Entry 9CYS (X-ray diffraction, 1.75 A resolution); this record covers chains I and A.

Chain I:
Molecule: Ankyrin repeat domain-containing protein
Source organism: Enterobacter cloacae
Reference sequence: A0A0H3CKN4 (A0A0H3CKN4_ENTCC); residues 1-230 here correspond to UniProt positions 24-253 (UniProt number = residue number + 23)
Chain sequence (230 residues; each row starts with the number of its first residue):
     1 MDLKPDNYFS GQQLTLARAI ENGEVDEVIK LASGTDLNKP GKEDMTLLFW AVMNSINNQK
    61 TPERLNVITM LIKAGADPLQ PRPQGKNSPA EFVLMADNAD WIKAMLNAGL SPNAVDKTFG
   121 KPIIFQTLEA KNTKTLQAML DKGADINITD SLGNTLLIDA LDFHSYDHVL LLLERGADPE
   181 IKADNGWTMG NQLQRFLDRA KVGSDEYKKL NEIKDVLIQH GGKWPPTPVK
Not modelled in the structure: 1

Chain A:
Molecule: T6SS lipase effector
Source organism: Enterobacter cloacae
Reference sequence: A0A0M7ENE2 (A0A0M7ENE2_ENTCL); numbering as in UniProt (aligned over 172-472)
Chain sequence (313 residues; numbered 160 to 472; the number before each row is that of its first residue):
   160 MAKSHHHHHH TSTKAERWQA RKDLIAKGSN SLYPDAQIAA KRLAANNIAV EKAKLAENVY
   220 KTVNPLEATP GVPEGWKDIS NDAGALKKYG LDKEVLFDHA DTPDFLARVY QPDSAVFGSD
   280 MNPTIVFRGS RQPEFFPTKN MADWINNGAQ GLGMESDYYK RAVRLGSRLA KSVSKIDIAG
   340 HSLGGGLASA TSIASGQAGW TFNAAGLHST TVEKYGGSLL GEADNIQAYR VEGELLTKIQ
   400 EVNLAEDYKM LKGHIPTLIA KEEISAIMPN AAGVVHDLPG GTGGPLDRHG IGQAIDCIEQ
   460 QKDEDISIIR SRA
Not modelled in the structure: 160-168, 399-425
Sequence notes: expression tag (160-171)
Ligand contacts: methylglyoxal (MIE): R180, N206, E458, K461, D462, I465
Reported in the primary citation:
  - catalytic residues: S341, E393, H448
  - mutagenesis - R180K, S341A, K461Q: abolished catalytic activity
  - contacts within the chain: R180-K461
  - binding site for methylglyoxal: R180, E458, K461
  - post-translational modification sites: R180, K461
  - mutagenesis - E458Q: decreased growth
  - mutagenesis - R180K, K461Q: abolished growth
  - mutagenesis - R180K, K461Q: unchanged expression
  - mutagenesis - Q459K: unchanged growth
  - mutagenesis - K186C/C456S/K461Q/A472C: increased catalytic activity

How chain I and chain A interact:
Contacting residue pairs (82):
  L3(I) - A301(A)
  L3(I) - W303(A)  hydrophobic
  Y8(I) - W303(A)
  E43(I) - W303(A)  hydrogen bond (backbone-side chain)
  M45(I) - W303(A)  hydrophobic
  F49(I) - W303(A)  hydrophobic
  M53(I) - W303(A)
  M53(I) - N306(A)
  M53(I) - G307(A)
  I56(I) - N306(A)
  I56(I) - L311(A)  hydrophobic
  N57(I) - G310(A)
  R82(I) - H258(A)
  R82(I) - A259(A)  hydrogen bond (side chain-backbone)
  R82(I) - I304(A)
  Q84(I) - N223(A)
  Q84(I) - P224(A)
  Q84(I) - L225(A)
  Q84(I) - F256(A)
  G85(I) - L225(A)
  G85(I) - F256(A)
  G85(I) - H258(A)  hydrogen bond (backbone-side chain)
  K86(I) - H258(A)
  K86(I) - D260(A)
  K86(I) - T261(A)  hydrogen bond
  N87(I) - H258(A)  hydrogen bond (backbone-backbone)
  N87(I) - A259(A)
  F92(I) - A259(A)  hydrophobic
  F92(I) - L311(A)  hydrophobic
  F92(I) - M313(A)
  M95(I) - M313(A)
  A96(I) - L311(A)
  D97(I) - L311(A)  hydrogen bond (backbone-backbone)
  D97(I) - G312(A)
  W101(I) - L311(A)  hydrophobic
  T118(I) - L225(A)
  F119(I) - K252(A)
  F119(I) - E253(A)
  F119(I) - F256(A)  hydrophobic
  F119(I) - H258(A)
  K121(I) - D251(A)  salt bridge
  K121(I) - E253(A)  salt bridge
  K121(I) - V254(A)
  Q126(I) - E253(A)  hydrogen bond
  Q126(I) - R320(A)
  L128(I) - K319(A)
  E129(I) - E314(A)
  E129(I) - R320(A)  salt bridge
  K131(I) - G312(A)
  D150(I) - R327(A)  salt bridge
  L152(I) - K246(A)
  L152(I) - G249(A)
  L152(I) - L250(A)
  L152(I) - R327(A)
  N154(I) - R327(A)
  I158(I) - K330(A)
  D159(I) - R323(A)  salt bridge
  D159(I) - R327(A)  salt bridge
  D162(I) - R323(A)
  D162(I) - S326(A)  hydrogen bond (backbone-side chain)
  D162(I) - K330(A)  salt bridge
  F163(I) - K319(A)  hydrogen bond (backbone-side chain)
  F163(I) - R323(A)
  H164(I) - K319(A)
  H164(I) - V322(A)
  H164(I) - S326(A)
  H164(I) - Y374(A)
  H164(I) - S377(A)  hydrogen bond
  S165(I) - K319(A)  hydrogen bond
  N185(I) - K330(A)
  W187(I) - K330(A)
  Q192(I) - S326(A)  hydrogen bond (side chain-backbone)
  Q192(I) - K330(A)
  R195(I) - A329(A)
  R195(I) - A353(A)  hydrogen bond (side chain-backbone)
  F196(I) - S326(A)
  F196(I) - S377(A)
  R199(I) - I352(A)  hydrogen bond (side chain-backbone)
  R199(I) - G376(A)  hydrogen bond (side chain-backbone)
  R199(I) - S377(A)  hydrogen bond (side chain-backbone)
  E206(I) - G375(A)
  E206(I) - G376(A)  hydrogen bond (side chain-backbone)
Also at the interface, not in a pair above, chain I (48 interface residues in all): D44, V52, V93, A130, S151, A200, K201
Also at the interface, not in a pair above, chain A (45 interface residues in all): V222, D257, M300, A308, S354, L379

Summary:
The interface between chain I and chain A involves 48 residues on one side and 45 on the other, with 17
hydrogen bonds and 7 salt bridges. Polar contacts include K121(I)-D251(A), K121(I)-E253(A) and
E129(I)-R320(A). From the paper: catalytic residues S341(A), E393(A) and H448(A); R180K, S341A and K461Q of
chain A abolish catalytic activity; 6 substitutions were tested in all.
Here chain I is Ankyrin repeat domain-containing protein and chain A is T6SS lipase effector, both from
Enterobacter cloacae. Entry 9CYS (Toxin/immunity complex for a T6SS lipase effector from E. cloacae) was
determined by X-ray diffraction (same publication as 7UBZ).
